Entry 7D2Q (X-ray diffraction, 1.99 A resolution); this record covers chains D and G of the 6 polymer chains in the assembly.

# Chain D
Name: AbrB/MazE/SpoVT family DNA-binding domain-containing protein
From: Deinococcus radiodurans
UniProt: A0A6G9BVE7 (A0A6G9BVE7_DEIRD); numbering as in UniProt (aligned over 1-80)
Chain sequence (80 residues; numbered 1 to 80; the number before each row is that of its first residue):
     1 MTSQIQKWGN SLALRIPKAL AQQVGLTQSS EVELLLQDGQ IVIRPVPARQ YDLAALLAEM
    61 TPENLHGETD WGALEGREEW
Disordered / not traced: 1-50

# Chain G
Name: Endoribonuclease MazF
From: Deinococcus radiodurans
Notes: EC 3.1.27.-
UniProt: A0A6G9BVQ8 (A0A6G9BVQ8_DEIRD); residue numbers follow UniProt; this construct covers 1-117
Chain sequence (117 residues; row label = number of the first residue in the row):
     1 MVSDYVPDAG HLVWLNFTPQ AGHEQGGRRP ALVLSPAAYN GVTGLMQACP VTSRAKGYPF
    61 EVTLPAHLGV SGVVLADHCR SLDWRSRRAE QLAEAPADVL AEVRGKLGSL LGMSEKA
Disordered / not traced: 1-3, 114-117

# Chain D / chain G interface
Pairs across the interface - 25 pairs, chain D then chain G:
  Leu57(D) - Ala38(G)  hydrophobic
  Leu57(D) - Tyr39(G)  hydrophobic
  Met60(D) - Tyr39(G)  hydrophobic
  Met60(D) - Val42(G)  hydrophobic
  Met60(D) - Thr43(G)
  Leu65(D) - Val42(G)
  His66(D) - Leu45(G)
  Glu68(D) - Leu45(G)
  Glu68(D) - Arg80(G)  salt bridge
  Glu68(D) - Leu82(G)
  Glu68(D) - Asp83(G)  hydrogen bond (side chain-backbone)
  Glu68(D) - Arg87(G)  salt bridge
  Glu79(D) - Arg29(G)  salt bridge
  Glu79(D) - Thr52(G)
  Glu79(D) - His78(G)
  Trp80(D) - Leu15(G)  hydrophobic
  Trp80(D) - Phe17(G)  hydrophobic
  Trp80(D) - Arg29(G)
  Trp80(D) - Ala31(G)  hydrophobic
  Trp80(D) - Ala48(G)
  Trp80(D) - Cys49(G)
  Trp80(D) - Pro50(G)
  Trp80(D) - His78(G)  hydrogen bond (side chain-backbone)
  Trp80(D) - Arg80(G)  hydrogen bond (backbone-side chain)
  Trp80(D) - Leu82(G)  hydrophobic
Other interface residues (no listed pair), chain D (10 interface residues in all): Leu53, Gly67, Arg77
Other interface residues (no listed pair), chain G (21 interface residues in all): Pro36, Leu75, Ser81

# Summary
The interface between chain D and chain G involves 10 residues on one side and 21 on the other; the contacts
include 3 hydrogen bonds and 3 salt bridges. Among the polar pairs are Glu68(D)-Arg80(G), Glu68(D)-Arg87(G)
and Glu79(D)-Arg29(G).
Here chain D is AbrB/MazE/SpoVT family DNA-binding domain-containing protein and chain G is Endoribonuclease
MazF, both from Deinococcus radiodurans. Entry 7D2Q (Crystal structure of MazE-MazF (Form-I) from Deinococcus
radiodurans) was determined by X-ray diffraction together with 7D28, 7D2M, 7D2N and 7D2P from the same study.
